PDB entry 3HSO | X-ray diffraction, 2.02 A resolution | chains A and B

Chain A (and B):
Protein: Nitric oxide synthase, brain
From: Rattus norvegicus
Notes: EC 1.14.13.39; chain B of this document is another copy of the same molecule, construct and numbering; everything in this record applies to it too
Reference sequence: P29476 (NOS1_RAT); numbering as in UniProt (aligned over 297-718)
Chain sequence (422 residues; row label = number of the first residue in the row):
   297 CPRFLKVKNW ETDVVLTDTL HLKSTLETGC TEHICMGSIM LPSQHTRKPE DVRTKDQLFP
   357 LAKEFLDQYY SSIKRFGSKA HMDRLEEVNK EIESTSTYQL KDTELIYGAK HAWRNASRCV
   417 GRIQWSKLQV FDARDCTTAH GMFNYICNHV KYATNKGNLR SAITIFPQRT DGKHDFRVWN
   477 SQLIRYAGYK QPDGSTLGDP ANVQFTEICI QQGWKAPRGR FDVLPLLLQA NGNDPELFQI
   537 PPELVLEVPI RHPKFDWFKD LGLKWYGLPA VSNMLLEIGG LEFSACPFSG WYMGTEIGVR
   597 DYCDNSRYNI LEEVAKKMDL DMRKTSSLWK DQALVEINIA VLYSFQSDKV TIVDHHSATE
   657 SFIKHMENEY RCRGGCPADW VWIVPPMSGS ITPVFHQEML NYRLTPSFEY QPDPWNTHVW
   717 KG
Unresolved in the structure: 297-298, 339-347 (chain B: 339-347)
UniProt features mapped onto this chain:
  - binding site ((6R)-L-erythro-5,6,7,8-tetrahydrobiopterin): Ser-334, Val-677, Trp-678, Phe-691
  - binding site (heme b): Cys-415, Tyr-706
  - binding site (L-arginine): Gln-478, Trp-587, Tyr-588, Glu-592
Ion coordination: Zn2+: Cys-326, Cys-331 (shared with Cys-326(B), Cys-331(B) of chain B); heme Fe: Cys-415 (together with nitric oxide)
Small-molecule neighbours:
  - tetrahydrobiopterin (H4B), molecule 1: Trp-306, Trp-676, Phe-691, His-692, Gln-693, Glu-694
  - tetrahydrobiopterin (H4B), molecule 2: Ser-334, Met-336, Arg-596, Val-677, Trp-678
  - N-omega-hydroxy-L-arginine (HAR): Gln-478, Tyr-562, Pro-565, Val-567, Ser-585, Gly-586, Trp-587, Tyr-588, Met-589, Glu-592, Ile-593, Asp-597
  - heme / nitric oxide: Trp-409, Ala-412, Arg-414, Cys-415, Val-416, Gly-417, Gln-420, Leu-424, Ser-457, Val-567, Met-570, Phe-584, Ser-585, Gly-586, Trp-587, Met-589, Glu-592, Val-649, Trp-678, Phe-704, Tyr-706

Interface between chain A and chain B:
Pairs across the interface - 127 pairs, chain A then chain B:
  Leu-301(A) with Ile-330(B), hydrophobic; Met-332(B), hydrophobic
  Trp-306(A) with Met-336(B), hydrophobic
  Glu-307(A) with Asn-601(B), hydrogen bond; Ser-602(B), hydrogen bond (backbone-side chain)
  His-317(A) with Ile-330(B)
  Ser-320(A) with His-329(B)
  Thr-321(A) with His-329(B)
  Leu-322(A) with His-329(B)
  Glu-323(A) with Glu-328(B)
  Thr-324(A) with Thr-327(B), hydrogen bond (side chain-backbone); Glu-328(B), hydrogen bond (backbone-backbone); His-329(B); Ile-330(B); Cys-331(B)
  Cys-326(A) with Cys-326(B), hydrophobic; Thr-327(B); Glu-328(B); Cys-331(B), hydrophobic
  Thr-327(A) with Thr-324(B), hydrogen bond (backbone-side chain); Cys-326(B)
  Glu-328(A) with Glu-323(B); Thr-324(B), hydrogen bond (backbone-backbone); Cys-326(B); Thr-327(B); Glu-328(B)
  His-329(A) with Ser-320(B); Thr-321(B); Leu-322(B); Thr-324(B); Tyr-698(B)
  Ile-330(A) with Leu-301(B), hydrophobic; His-317(B); Thr-324(B); Leu-696(B), hydrophobic; Asn-697(B)
  Cys-331(A) with Cys-326(B), hydrophobic; Cys-331(B), hydrophobic; Gly-333(B); Asn-697(B), hydrogen bond (backbone-backbone)
  Met-332(A) with Leu-301(B), hydrophobic
  Gly-333(A) with Cys-331(B)
  Ser-334(A) with Trp-676(B); Glu-694(B); Met-695(B), hydrogen bond (side chain-backbone)
  Ile-335(A) with Glu-694(B); Met-695(B)
  Met-336(A) with Trp-306(B), hydrophobic; Glu-694(B), hydrogen bond (backbone-side chain)
  Leu-337(A) with Trp-306(B), hydrophobic
  Val-595(A) with Ser-686(B)
  Arg-596(A) with Ser-686(B); Phe-691(B); His-692(B)
  Asp-600(A) with Glu-307(B); His-692(B), salt bridge
  Asn-601(A) with Glu-307(B), hydrogen bond (backbone-side chain)
  Ser-602(A) with Glu-307(B), hydrogen bond
  Leu-607(A) with Ile-687(B), hydrophobic
  Lys-620(A) with Gln-642(B), hydrogen bond
  Thr-621(A) with Asp-650(B), hydrogen bond; His-652(B); Ser-653(B), hydrogen bond
  Ser-622(A) with Leu-638(B); Gln-642(B), hydrogen bond; Asp-650(B)
  Ser-623(A) with Ile-635(B)
  Leu-624(A) with Asn-634(B); Ile-635(B), hydrophobic; Leu-638(B), hydrophobic; His-651(B)
  Lys-626(A) with Ile-687(B)
  Asp-627(A) with Val-631(B); His-651(B), salt bridge; His-652(B), salt bridge; Met-683(B); Ser-684(B), hydrogen bond
  Gln-628(A) with Val-631(B); Glu-632(B), hydrogen bond; Ile-635(B)
  Val-631(A) with Val-631(B), hydrophobic
  Glu-632(A) with Gln-628(B), hydrogen bond
  Asn-634(A) with Leu-624(B)
  Ile-635(A) with Ser-623(B); Leu-624(B), hydrophobic; Gln-628(B)
  Leu-638(A) with Ser-622(B); Leu-624(B), hydrophobic
  Gln-642(A) with Ser-622(B), hydrogen bond
  Asp-650(A) with Thr-621(B), hydrogen bond; Ser-622(B)
  His-651(A) with Leu-624(B); Asp-627(B), salt bridge
  His-652(A) with Thr-621(B); Leu-624(B); Asp-627(B), salt bridge
  Trp-676(A) with Ser-334(B); Val-677(B), hydrophobic
  Val-677(A) with Trp-676(B), hydrophobic
  Pro-682(A) with Ser-684(B); Gly-685(B), hydrogen bond (backbone-backbone); Ser-686(B), hydrogen bond (backbone-backbone)
  Met-683(A) with Asp-627(B); Ser-684(B)
  Ser-684(A) with Asp-627(B), hydrogen bond; Pro-682(B); Met-683(B); Ser-684(B)
  Gly-685(A) with Pro-682(B), hydrogen bond (backbone-backbone)
  Ser-686(A) with Val-595(B); Arg-596(B); Pro-682(B), hydrogen bond (backbone-backbone)
  Ile-687(A) with Lys-626(B); Asp-627(B)
  Phe-691(A) with Arg-596(B); Pro-682(B), hydrophobic
  His-692(A) with Arg-596(B); Asp-600(B), salt bridge
  Glu-694(A) with Ser-334(B); Ile-335(B); Met-336(B), hydrogen bond (side chain-backbone)
  Met-695(A) with Ser-334(B), hydrogen bond (backbone-side chain)
  Leu-696(A) with Cys-331(B); Met-332(B), hydrophobic
  Asn-697(A) with Ile-330(B); Cys-331(B), hydrogen bond (backbone-backbone)
  Tyr-698(A) with His-329(B)
Other interface residues (no listed pair), chain A (64 interface residues in all): Val-303, Cys-599, Leu-630, Ser-653, Gln-693
Other interface residues (no listed pair), chain B (63 interface residues in all): Val-303, Leu-337, Cys-599, Leu-607, Leu-630, Gln-693

Overview:
64 residues of chain A and 63 residues of chain B are in contact; the contacts include 28 hydrogen bonds and 6
salt bridges. Among the polar pairs are Asp-600(A)/His-692(B), Asp-627(A)/His-651(B) and
Asp-627(A)/His-652(B). Ligands of chain A: heme / nitric oxide, tetrahydrobiopterin and
N-omega-hydroxy-L-arginine.
Both chains are Nitric oxide synthase, brain (Rattus norvegicus). Entry 3HSO (Ternary structure of neuronal
nitric oxide synthase with NHA and NO bound(1)) was determined by X-ray diffraction, deposited together with
3HSN and 3HSP.
